PDB entry 8K42 | electron microscopy, 2.64 A resolution | chains B and P of the 29 polymer chains in the assembly

Chain B:
Molecule: VP2
Organism: Banna virus
Reference sequence: Q9INH3 (Q9INH3_9REOV); residue numbers follow UniProt; this construct covers 1-955
Sequence (955 residues; numbered 1 to 955; the number before each row is that of its first residue):
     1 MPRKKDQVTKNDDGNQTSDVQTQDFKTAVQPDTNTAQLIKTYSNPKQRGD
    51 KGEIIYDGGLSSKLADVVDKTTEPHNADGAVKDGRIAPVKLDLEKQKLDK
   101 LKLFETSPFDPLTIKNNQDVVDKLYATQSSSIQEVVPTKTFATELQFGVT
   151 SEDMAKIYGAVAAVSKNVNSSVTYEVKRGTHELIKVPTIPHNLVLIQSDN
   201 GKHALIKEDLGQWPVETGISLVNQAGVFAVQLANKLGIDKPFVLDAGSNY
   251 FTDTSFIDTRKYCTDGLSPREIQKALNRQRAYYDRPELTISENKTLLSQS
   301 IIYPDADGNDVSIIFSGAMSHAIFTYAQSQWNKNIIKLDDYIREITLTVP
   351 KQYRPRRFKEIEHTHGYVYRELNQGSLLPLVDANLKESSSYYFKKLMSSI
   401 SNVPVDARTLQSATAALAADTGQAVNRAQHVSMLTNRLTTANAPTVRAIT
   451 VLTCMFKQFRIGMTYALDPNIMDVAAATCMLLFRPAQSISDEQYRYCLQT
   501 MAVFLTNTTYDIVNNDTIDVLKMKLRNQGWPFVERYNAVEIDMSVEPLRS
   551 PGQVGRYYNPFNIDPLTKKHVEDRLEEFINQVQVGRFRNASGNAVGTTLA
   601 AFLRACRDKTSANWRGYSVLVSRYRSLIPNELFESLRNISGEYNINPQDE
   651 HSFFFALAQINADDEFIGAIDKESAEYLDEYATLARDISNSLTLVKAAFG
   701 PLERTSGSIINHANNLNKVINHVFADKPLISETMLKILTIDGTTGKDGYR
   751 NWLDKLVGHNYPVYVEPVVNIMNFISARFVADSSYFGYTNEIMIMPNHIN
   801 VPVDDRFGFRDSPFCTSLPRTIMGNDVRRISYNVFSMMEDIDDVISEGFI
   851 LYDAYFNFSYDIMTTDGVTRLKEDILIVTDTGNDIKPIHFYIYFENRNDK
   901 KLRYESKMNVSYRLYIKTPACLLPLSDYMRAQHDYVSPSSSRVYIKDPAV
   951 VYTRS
Unresolved in the structure: 1-19, 402-433
Sequence notes: conflict Lys-97 (Arg in Q9INH3)

Chain P:
Molecule: VP10
Organism: Banna virus
Reference sequence: A0A2H4QDD3 (A0A2H4QDD3_9REOV); numbering as in UniProt (aligned over 1-249)
Sequence (249 residues; numbered 1 to 249; the number before each row is that of its first residue):
     1 MDVLSKGSLKELLAHLEKTPLEEAISYRIGTVPYQNVLISRNEYYNQLYP
    51 DTTSLIDGVSREGQRNVNGLIMSIISYVVSGSGHYIPNIGFMLLRRSILD
   101 ILTKHDTGLVTNNLNYGIIARNLTVSKMNCEQRKRMLICFKLLAYKDGNQ
   151 NDYEIYLNQNIPLKQIAPNFIPGDMRTVIHNQDQLAIVGIPAYRLTQSTE
   201 LSIRDDNAKSYKLGYVDWYNSNSFLRERSEFNLIRLKDRDTKYGKLNGW
Sequence notes: conflict Val-79 (Ile in A0A2H4QDD3)

Interface between chain B and chain P:
Contacting residue pairs (28):
  Gln-458(B) / Asn-220(P)
  Gln-458(B) / Arg-226(P)  hydrogen bond (backbone-side chain)
  Arg-460(B) / Ser-221(P)  hydrogen bond (side chain-backbone)
  Arg-460(B) / Asn-222(P)  hydrogen bond (side chain-backbone)
  Arg-460(B) / Phe-224(P)  hydrogen bond (side chain-backbone)
  Arg-460(B) / Arg-226(P)
  Arg-460(B) / Glu-230(P)  salt bridge
  Ala-486(B) / Asn-222(P)  hydrogen bond (backbone-side chain)
  Gln-487(B) / Asn-222(P)
  Ile-489(B) / Asn-222(P)  hydrogen bond (backbone-side chain)
  Ser-490(B) / Asn-222(P)  hydrogen bond (side chain-backbone)
  Ser-490(B) / Glu-230(P)  hydrogen bond
  Asp-491(B) / Asn-222(P)  hydrogen bond (backbone-backbone)
  Asp-491(B) / Ser-223(P)
  Glu-492(B) / Leu-233(P)
  Gln-493(B) / Leu-233(P)
  Arg-495(B) / Leu-233(P)  hydrogen bond (side chain-backbone)
  Arg-495(B) / Arg-235(P)
  Tyr-496(B) / Leu-233(P)  hydrophobic
  Asn-514(B) / Arg-235(P)
  Asn-515(B) / Arg-235(P)  hydrogen bond (backbone-side chain)
  Asn-515(B) / Lys-237(P)
  Asp-516(B) / Arg-235(P)  hydrogen bond (backbone-side chain)
  Arg-535(B) / Asn-222(P)
  Ser-640(B) / Arg-226(P)
  Gly-641(B) / Arg-226(P)  hydrogen bond (backbone-side chain)
  Glu-642(B) / Ser-229(P)
  Glu-642(B) / Glu-230(P)
Other interface residues (no listed pair), chain B (20 interface residues in all): Lys-457, Arg-637
Other interface residues (no listed pair), chain P (12 interface residues in all): Leu-225

Overview:
20 residues of chain B and 12 residues of chain P are in contact; the contacts include 13 hydrogen bonds and 1
salt bridge. Among the polar pairs are Arg-460(B)/Glu-230(P), Gln-458(B)/Arg-226(P) and Arg-460(B)/Ser-221(P).
Chain B is VP2 and chain P is VP10, both from Banna virus; the structure, Structure of full Banna virus, was
determined by electron microscopy (same publication as 8K43, 8K49 and 8K4A).
